Entry 4BCZ (X-ray diffraction, 1.93 A resolution); this record covers chain A.

== Chain A ==
Protein: Superoxide dismutase [Cu-Zn]
Organism: Homo sapiens
Notes: EC 1.15.1.1
UniProtKB: P00441 (SODC_HUMAN); the construct has insertions or renumbered stretches relative to UniProt, so the offset changes along the chain: 1-48 = UniProt 2-49; 52-93 = UniProt 83-124; 97-110 = UniProt 141-154
Amino-acid sequence (110 residues; row label = number of the first residue in the row):
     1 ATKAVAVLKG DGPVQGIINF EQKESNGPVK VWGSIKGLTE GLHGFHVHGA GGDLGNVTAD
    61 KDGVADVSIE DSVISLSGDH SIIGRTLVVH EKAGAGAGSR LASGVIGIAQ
Sequence notes: engineered mutation Ala-6 (Cys7 in P00441), Ser-81 (Cys112 in P00441), Ser-103 (Cys147 in P00441); linker (49-51, 94-96)
UniProt features mapped onto this chain:
  - binding site (Cu cation): His-46, His-48, His-90
  - modified residue: Ala-1 (N-acetylalanine), Lys-3 (N6-succinyllysine), Lys-9 (N6-succinyllysine), Lys-61 (N6-succinyllysine), Ser-68 (Phosphoserine), Ser-72 (Phosphoserine), Ser-75 (Phosphoserine), Ser-77 (Phosphoserine), Lys-92 (N6-acetyllysine)
  - cross-link: Trp-32 (1-(tryptophan-3-yl)-tryptophan (Trp-Trp) (interchain with W-33))
  - binding site (Zn(2+)): Asp-53
From the paper describing this entry:
  - contacts within the chain: Thr-39/His-43 (hydrogen bond)
  - mutagenesis - H43F: unchanged stability
  - mutagenesis - H43F: decreased stability in response to fully metallated species
  - mutagenesis - H43F: decreased binding to metal
  - mutagenesis - H43F: decreased catalytic activity on wild-type holo dimer

== Overview ==
From UniProt: 3 Cu cation-binding residues and Zn2+-binding residue Asp-53. The paper reports that H43F
reduces stability in response to fully metallated species; contacts within the chain involving His-43 and
Thr-39.
Chain A is Superoxide dismutase [Cu-Zn] (Homo sapiens); the structure, Monomeric Human Cu,Zn Superoxide
dismutase, loops IV and VII deleted, apo form, was determined by X-ray diffraction, deposited together with
4BD4.
